8D4D - chains Y and M of the 18 polymer chains in the assembly; structure by electron microscopy, 9.60 A resolution (very low resolution: no residue pairs are listed; an interface is given only as per-side residue counts).

== Chain Y ==
Name: HLA class I histocompatibility antigen, A alpha chain
From: Homo sapiens
Reference sequence: P04439 (HLAA_HUMAN); numbering as in UniProt (aligned over 334-365)
Chain sequence (39 residues; row label = number of the first residue in the row):
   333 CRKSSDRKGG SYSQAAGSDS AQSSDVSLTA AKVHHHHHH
Unresolved in the structure: 333-337, 356-371
Sequence notes: expression tag (333, 366-371); engineered mutation Ser345 (Thr in P04439), Gly349 (Ser in P04439), Ser355 (Gly in P04439), Ala363 (Cys in P04439)
UniProt features mapped onto this chain:
  - modified residue: Ser343 (Phosphoserine), Tyr344 (Phosphotyrosine), Ser350 (Phosphoserine), Ser352 (Phosphoserine), Ser356 (Phosphoserine), Ser359 (Phosphoserine)
  - natural variant: Arg334 (R334K: Allele A*80:01), Lys335 (K335N: In allele A*23:01 and allele A*24:02), Asp338 (D338V: Allele A*80:01), Ser345 (T345S: In allele A*02:01, allele A*02:05, allele A*23:01, allele A*24:02, allele A*25:01, allele A*26:01, allele A*29:02, allele A*31:01, allele A*32:01, allele A*33:01, allele A*34:01, allele ...; this construct carries the variant), Val358 (V358M: In allele A*25:01, allele A*26:01, allele A*29:02, allele A*31:01, allele A*32:01, allele A*33:01, allele A*34:01, allele A*43:01, allele A*66:01 and allele A*74:01)

== Chain M ==
Name: AP-1 complex subunit mu-1
From: Mus musculus
Reference sequence: P35585 (AP1M1_MOUSE); numbering as in UniProt (aligned over 1-423)
Chain sequence (423 residues; numbered 1 to 423; the number before each row is that of its first residue):
     1 MSASAVYVLD LKGKVLICRN YRGDVDMSEV EHFMPILMEK EEEGMLSPIL AHGGVRFMWI
    61 KHNNLYLVAT SKKNACVSLV FSFLYKVVQV FSEYFKELEE ESIRDNFVII YELLDELMDF
   121 GYPQTTDSKI LQEYITQEGH KLETGAPRPP ATVTNAVSWR SEGIKYRKNE VFLDVIEAVN
   181 LLVSANGNVL RSEIVGSIKM RVFLSGMPEL RLGLNDKVLF DNTGRGKSKS VELEDVKFHQ
   241 CVRLSRFEND RTISFIPPDG EFELMSYRLN THVKPLIWIE SVIEKHSHSR IEYMVKAKSQ
   301 FKRRSTANNV EIHIPVPNDA DSPKFKTTVG SVKWVPENSE IVWSVKSFPG GKEYLMRAHF
   361 GLPSVEAEDK EGKPPISVKF EIPYFTTSGI QVRYLKIIEK SGYQALPWVR YITQNGDYQL
   421 RTQ
Unresolved in the structure: 1, 139-145
UniProt features mapped onto this chain:
  - modified residue: Ser2 (N-acetylserine), Thr152 (Phosphothreonine), Thr154 (Phosphothreonine), Thr223 (Phosphothreonine)

== Interface between chain Y and chain M ==
At this resolution (10 A) residue pairs are not listed: 10 residues of chain Y and 13 of chain M lie at the interface.

== Overview ==
10 residues of chain Y face 13 of chain M across their interface.
Chain Y is HLA class I histocompatibility antigen, A alpha chain (Homo sapiens) and chain M is AP-1 complex
subunit mu-1 (Mus musculus); the structure, gamma-Arf1 mediated dimeric assembly of AP-1, Arf1, Nef complex
within lattice on MHC-I lipopeptide incorporated narrow ..., was determined by electron microscopy (same
publication as 7UX3, 8D4C, 8D4E, 8D4F, 8D4G, 8D9R and 5 further entries).
